PDB entry 1LZ6 | X-ray diffraction, 1.80 A resolution | chain A

Chain A:
Protein: Human lysozyme
Source organism: Homo sapiens
Notes: EC 3.2.1.17
UniProtKB: P61626 (LYSC_HUMAN); residues 1-122 here correspond to UniProt positions 19-140 (UniProt number = residue number + 18)
Sequence (138 residues; row label = number of the first residue in the row; a row labelled like 74A-74H holds insertion residues (74A, then the next letters in order)):
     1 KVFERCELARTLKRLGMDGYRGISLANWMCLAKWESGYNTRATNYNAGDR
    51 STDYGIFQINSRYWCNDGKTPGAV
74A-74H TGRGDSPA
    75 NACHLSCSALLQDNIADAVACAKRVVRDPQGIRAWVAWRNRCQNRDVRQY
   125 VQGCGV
Differences from the reference sequence: insertion (74A-74H)
Swiss-Prot annotation at these positions:
  - active site: Glu35, Asp53
Cystine bridges: Cys6-Cys128, Cys30-Cys116, Cys65-Cys81, Cys77-Cys95

Summary:
Curated annotation (UniProt) lists active-site residues Glu35 and Asp53.
Chain A is Human lysozyme (Homo sapiens); the structure, Structural and functional analyses of the arg-gly-asp
sequence introduced into human lysozyme, was determined by X-ray diffraction together with 1LZ5 from the same
study.
